8XOW - chains f and f5 of the 36 polymer chains in the assembly; structure by electron microscopy, 3.32 A resolution.

== Chain f (and f5) ==
Molecule: Head-tail connector protein FII
From: Escherichia phage Lambda
Notes: chain f5 of this document is another copy of the same molecule, construct and numbering; everything in this record applies to it too
UniProt: P03714 (FII_LAMBD); residues 1-117 here = UniProt positions 1-117
Amino-acid sequence (117 residues; numbered 1 to 117; the number before each row is that of its first residue):
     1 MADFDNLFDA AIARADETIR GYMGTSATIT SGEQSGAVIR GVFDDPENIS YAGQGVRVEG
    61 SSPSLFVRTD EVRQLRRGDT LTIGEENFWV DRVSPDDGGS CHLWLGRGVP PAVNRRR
Unresolved in the structure: 1-2, 117

== Interface between chain f and chain f5 ==
Residue-residue contacts (15; chain f residue first):
  Tyr22(f) - Asn6(f5)
  Tyr22(f) - Leu7(f5)  hydrophobic
  Tyr22(f) - Phe8(f5)
  Met23(f) - Phe8(f5)  hydrophobic
  Gly24(f) - Asp5(f5)
  Thr25(f) - Asp5(f5)  hydrogen bond
  Ser26(f) - Asp5(f5)  hydrogen bond (backbone-side chain)
  Arg40(f) - Asp5(f5)  hydrogen bond (side chain-backbone)
  Asp45(f) - Pro95(f5)
  Glu47(f) - Pro95(f5)
  Ile49(f) - Arg92(f5)
  Arg57(f) - Arg77(f5)
  Arg57(f) - Asp91(f5)  salt bridge
  Arg57(f) - Arg92(f5)
  Glu59(f) - Arg92(f5)
Interface residues without a listed pair, chain f5 (9 interface residues in all): Asp9

== In short ==
11 residues of chain f and 9 residues of chain f5 are in contact, with 3 hydrogen bonds and 1 salt bridge.
Polar pairs include Arg57(f)-Asp91(f5), Thr25(f)-Asp5(f5) and Ser26(f)-Asp5(f5).
Both chains are Head-tail connector protein FII (Escherichia phage Lambda). Entry 8XOW (Mature virion portal
of bacteriophage lambda) was determined by electron microscopy, deposited together with 8XOT, 8XOU, 8XPM and
8XQB.
